PDB entry 2NB1 | solution NMR | chains B and D of the 4 polymer chains in the assembly

Chain B:
Molecule: Tumor protein p73
From: Homo sapiens
Notes: fragment: Tetramerization domain of p73
Reference sequence: O15350 (P73_HUMAN); residues 95-142 here correspond to UniProt positions 351-398 (UniProt number = residue number + 256)
Sequence (50 residues; each row starts with the number of its first residue):
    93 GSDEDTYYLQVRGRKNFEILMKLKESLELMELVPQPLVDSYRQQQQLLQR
Differences from the reference sequence: expression tag (93-94); engineered mutation Lys-107 (Glu363 in O15350)

Chain D:
Molecule: Tumor protein p73
From: Homo sapiens
Notes: fragment: Tetramerization domain of p73
Reference sequence: O15350 (P73_HUMAN); residues 1095-1142 here correspond to UniProt positions 351-398 (UniProt number = residue number - 744)
Sequence (50 residues; each row starts with the number of its first residue):
  1093 GSDEDTYYLQVRGRKNFEILMKLKESLELMELVPQPLVDSYRQQQQLLQR
Differences from the reference sequence: expression tag (1093-1094); engineered mutation Lys-1107 (Glu363 in O15350)

Chain B / chain D interface:
Residue-residue contacts (43):
  Ser-94(B) with Arg-1104(D)
  Asp-95(B) with Arg-1104(D)
  Glu-96(B) with Arg-1104(D)
  Asp-97(B) with Arg-1104(D)
  Thr-98(B) with Gln-1102(D); Val-1103(D); Arg-1104(D)
  Tyr-99(B) with Leu-1101(D); Gln-1102(D); Val-1103(D); Arg-1106(D); Phe-1109(D)
  Tyr-100(B) with Leu-1101(D); Gln-1102(D)
  Leu-101(B) with Tyr-1099(D); Tyr-1100(D); Leu-1101(D); Phe-1109(D)
  Gln-102(B) with Thr-1098(D); Tyr-1099(D); Tyr-1100(D)
  Val-103(B) with Thr-1098(D); Tyr-1099(D); Lys-1116(D)
  Arg-104(B) with Gly-1093(D); Ser-1094(D); Asp-1097(D); Thr-1098(D); Lys-1116(D); Glu-1120(D)
  Gly-105(B) with Tyr-1099(D); Lys-1116(D)
  Arg-106(B) with Tyr-1099(D)
  Asn-108(B) with Lys-1116(D); Leu-1119(D)
  Phe-109(B) with Tyr-1099(D)
  Leu-112(B) with Leu-1112(D); Lys-1116(D)
  Lys-116(B) with Val-1103(D); Asn-1108(D); Leu-1112(D)
  Leu-119(B) with Asn-1108(D)
  Glu-123(B) with Asn-1108(D)
Interface residues without a listed pair, chain B (22 interface residues in all): Met-113, Leu-115, Glu-120
Interface residues without a listed pair, chain D (21 interface residues in all): Asp-1095, Gly-1105, Leu-1115, Glu-1123

Overview:
Chain B and chain D form an interface of 22 and 21 residues respectively.
Chain B and chain D are both Tumor protein p73 (Homo sapiens); the structure, P63/p73 hetero-tetramerisation
domain, was determined by solution NMR.
